PDB entry 6VKN | electron microscopy, 3.70 A resolution | chains L and H of the 12 polymer chains in the assembly

== Chain L ==
Name: RM19R Kappa Light Chain
From: Macaca mulatta
Chain sequence (107 residues; numbered 1 to 107; the number before each row is that of its first residue):
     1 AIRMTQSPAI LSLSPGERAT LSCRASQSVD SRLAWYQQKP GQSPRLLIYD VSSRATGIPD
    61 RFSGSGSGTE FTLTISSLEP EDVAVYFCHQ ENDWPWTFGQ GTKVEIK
Unresolved in the structure: 1-2
Disulfide bonds: Cys23-Cys88

== Chain H ==
Name: RM19R Heavy Chain
From: Macaca mulatta
Chain sequence (121 residues; row label = number of the first residue in the row; a row labelled like 82A-82C holds insertion residues (82A, then the next letters in order)):
     1 EVQLVESGPG LVRPSETLSL TCAVSGDSIS TNNGW
   35A S
    36 WIRQTPGKGL EWIGYIN
   52A G
    53 RSGSTRYNPS LQSRVTISTD TSGNQFSLKV
82A-82C NSV
    83 TAADTAKYYC AFFWSTYY
100A-100C KRF
   101 DVWGPGVRVT VSS
Unresolved in the structure: 113
Disulfide bonds: Cys22-Cys92

== Interface between chain L and chain H ==
Pairs across the interface (21; chain L residue first):
  Tyr36(L) - Phe95(H)
  Tyr36(L) - Arg100B(H)  hydrogen bond
  Tyr36(L) - Asp101(H)  hydrogen bond
  Tyr36(L) - Trp103(H)  hydrophobic
  Ser43(L) - Trp103(H)  hydrogen bond (side chain-backbone)
  Ser43(L) - Gly104(H)
  Pro44(L) - Trp103(H)
  Leu46(L) - Arg100B(H)
  Tyr49(L) - Arg100B(H)
  His89(L) - Trp47(H)  hydrogen bond
  Glu91(L) - Arg100B(H)  salt bridge
  Trp94(L) - Tyr50(H)  hydrophobic
  Trp94(L) - Arg58(H)
  Trp94(L) - Tyr59(H)  hydrogen bond (side chain-backbone)
  Trp94(L) - Asn60(H)
  Trp94(L) - Pro61(H)
  Pro95(L) - Asn60(H)
  Trp96(L) - Trp47(H)
  Phe98(L) - Leu45(H)
  Phe98(L) - Trp47(H)
  Phe98(L) - Trp103(H)  hydrophobic
Also at the interface, not in a pair above, chain L (13 interface residues in all): Ala34, Thr97
Also at the interface, not in a pair above, chain H (15 interface residues in all): Ile37, Glu46, Gly49

== In short ==
13 residues of chain L and 15 residues of chain H are in contact; the contacts include 5 hydrogen bonds and 1
salt bridge. Polar contacts include Glu91(L)-Arg100B(H), Tyr36(L)-Arg100B(H) and Tyr36(L)-Asp101(H).
Here chain L is RM19R Kappa Light Chain and chain H is RM19R Heavy Chain, both from Macaca mulatta. Entry 6VKN
(BG505 SOSIP.v5.2.N241.N289 in complex with rhesus macaque Fab RM19R) was determined by electron microscopy,
deposited together with 6VL5 and 6VL6.
